PDB entry 5TLO | X-ray diffraction, 2.28 A resolution | chains A and B of the 4 polymer chains in the assembly

Chain A (and B):
Protein: Estrogen receptor
Source organism: Homo sapiens
Notes: fragment: ligand-binding domain; chain B of this document is another copy of the same molecule, construct and numbering; everything in this record applies to it too
Reference sequence: P03372 (ESR1_HUMAN), isoform P03372-3; residues 298-554 here correspond to UniProt positions 125-381 (UniProt number = residue number - 173)
Sequence (257 residues; numbered 298 to 554; the number before each row is that of its first residue):
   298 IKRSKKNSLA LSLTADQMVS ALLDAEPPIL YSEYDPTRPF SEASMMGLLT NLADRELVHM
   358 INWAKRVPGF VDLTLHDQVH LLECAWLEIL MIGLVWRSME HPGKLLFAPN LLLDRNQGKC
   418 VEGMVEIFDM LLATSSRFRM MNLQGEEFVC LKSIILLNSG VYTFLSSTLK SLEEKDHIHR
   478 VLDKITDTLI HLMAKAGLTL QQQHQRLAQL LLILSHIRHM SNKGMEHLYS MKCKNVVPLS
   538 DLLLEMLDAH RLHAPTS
Unresolved in the structure: 298-305, 333-334, 414-418, 462-466, 530-531, 549-554 (chain B: 298-304, 335, 461-471, 549-554)
Construct notes: engineered mutation Ser-537 (Tyr364 in P03372)
Residues lining bound ligands: 7EE ((14beta,17alpha)-21-(4-aminophenyl)-19-norpregna-1(10),2,4-trien-20-yne-3,17-diol): Met-343, Leu-346, Leu-349, Ala-350, Glu-353, Leu-384, Leu-387, Met-388, Leu-391, Arg-394, Phe-404, Met-421, Ile-424, Leu-428, Gly-521, His-524, Leu-525, Met-528

Chain A / chain B interface:
Contacting residue pairs (51):
  Met-427(A) with Thr-460(B)
  Ala-430(A) with Tyr-459(B)
  Arg-434(A) with His-476(B)
  Ile-451(A) with Leu-509(B), hydrophobic
  Asn-455(A) with Leu-509(B), hydrogen bond (side chain-backbone)
  Tyr-459(A) with Ala-430(B); Leu-509(B); Ile-510(B); His-513(B)
  His-476(A) with Arg-434(B), hydrogen bond
  Asp-480(A) with Gln-502(B); Gln-506(B), hydrogen bond
  Thr-483(A) with His-501(B); Ala-505(B)
  Asp-484(A) with Gln-498(B), hydrogen bond; His-501(B), salt bridge; Gln-502(B), hydrogen bond
  Ile-487(A) with His-501(B)
  Leu-497(A) with Leu-497(B), hydrophobic
  Gln-498(A) with Asp-484(B), hydrogen bond
  His-501(A) with Thr-483(B); Ile-487(B); Leu-504(B)
  Gln-502(A) with Asp-480(B); Asp-484(B)
  Leu-504(A) with His-501(B)
  Ala-505(A) with Thr-483(B); Leu-508(B), hydrophobic
  Gln-506(A) with Asp-480(B), hydrogen bond
  Leu-508(A) with Ala-505(B), hydrophobic
  Leu-509(A) with Ile-451(B), hydrophobic; Asn-455(B), hydrogen bond (backbone-side chain); Tyr-459(B), hydrogen bond (backbone-side chain); Leu-511(B), hydrophobic
  Ile-510(A) with Tyr-459(B), hydrogen bond (backbone-side chain)
  Leu-511(A) with Leu-509(B), hydrophobic; Ser-512(B)
  Ser-512(A) with Leu-511(B); Ser-512(B); Arg-515(B)
  His-513(A) with Tyr-459(B); Thr-460(B)
  Arg-515(A) with Ser-512(B); His-516(B)
  His-516(A) with Arg-515(B); Asn-519(B), hydrogen bond
  Asn-519(A) with His-516(B), hydrogen bond; Asn-519(B), hydrogen bond
  Lys-520(A) with Glu-523(B), salt bridge; His-547(B)
  His-547(A) with Lys-520(B), hydrogen bond (backbone-side chain)
Interface residues without a listed pair, chain A (30 interface residues in all): Leu-479
Interface residues without a listed pair, chain B (31 interface residues in all): Leu-479

Overview:
30 residues of chain A face 31 of chain B across their interface, with 14 hydrogen bonds and 2 salt bridges.
Among the polar pairs are Asp-484(A)/His-501(B), Lys-520(A)/Glu-523(B) and Asn-455(A)/Leu-509(B). Ligands of
chain A: compound 7EE.
Chain A and chain B are both Estrogen receptor (Homo sapiens); the structure, Crystal Structure of the
ER-alpha Ligand-binding Domain (Y537S) in Complex with a Squaric Acid-linked Dimeric Estrogen, was determined
by X-ray diffraction together with 5KR9, 5KRA, 5KRC, 5KRF, 5KRH, 5KRI and 43 further entries from the same
study.
